Entry 2OQ6 (X-ray diffraction, 2.00 A resolution); this record covers chains A and C.

== Chain A ==
Protein: JmjC domain-containing histone demethylation protein 3A
From: Homo sapiens
Notes: EC 1.14.11.-
Reference sequence: O75164 (JHD3A_HUMAN); residues 1-359 here = UniProt positions 1-359
Chain sequence (381 residues; row label = number of the first residue in the row; numbers below 1 keep their minus sign (Met-21 is residue -21)):
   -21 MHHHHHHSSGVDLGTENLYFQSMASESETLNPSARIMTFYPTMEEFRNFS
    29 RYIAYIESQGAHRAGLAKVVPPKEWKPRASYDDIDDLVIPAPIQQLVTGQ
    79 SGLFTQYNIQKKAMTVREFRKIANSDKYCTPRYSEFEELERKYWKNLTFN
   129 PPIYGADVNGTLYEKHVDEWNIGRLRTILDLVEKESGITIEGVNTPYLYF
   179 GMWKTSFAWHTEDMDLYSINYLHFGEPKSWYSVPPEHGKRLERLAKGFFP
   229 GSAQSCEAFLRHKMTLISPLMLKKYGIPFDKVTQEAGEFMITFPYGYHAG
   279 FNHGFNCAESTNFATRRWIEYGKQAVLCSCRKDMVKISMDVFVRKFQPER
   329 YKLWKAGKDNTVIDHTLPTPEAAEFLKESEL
Not modelled in the structure: -21 to 7, 356-359
Sequence notes: expression tag (-21 to 0)
Bound ions: Ni2+: His188, Glu190, His276 (together with N-oxalylglycine); Zn2+: Cys234, His240, Cys306, Cys308
Small-molecule neighbours: N-oxalylglycine (OGA): Tyr132, Tyr177, Phe185, His188, Glu190, Ser196, Ile197, Asn198, Lys206, Trp208, Thr270, His276, Ser288
UniProt features mapped onto this chain:
  - binding site (2-oxoglutarate): Tyr132, Asn198, Lys206, Lys241
  - binding site (Fe cation): His188, Glu190, His276
  - binding site (Zn(2+)): Cys234, His240, Cys306, Cys308
  - modified residue: Ala2 (N-acetylalanine)
  - mutagenesis: Gly133 (G133A: Abolishes histone demethylase activity; when associated with A-138), Gly138 (G138A: Abolishes histone demethylase activity; when associated with A-138), Gly165 (G165A: Abolishes histone demethylase activity; when associated with A-165), Gly170 (G170A: Abolishes histone demethylase activity; when associated with A-165), His188 (H188A: Abolishes histone demethylase activity without affecting ability to bind H4K20me2), Ser288 to Thr289 (Displays histone demethylase activity for both dimethylated and H3-K9Me3; Abolishes histone demethylase activity)

== Chain C ==
Protein: synthetic peptide
Chain sequence (8 residues; numbered 7 to 14; the number before each row is that of its first residue):
     7 ARKSTGGK
Modified residues: Lys9 (n-trimethyllysine; M3L); Lys14 (n(6)-acetyllysine; ALY)

== How chain A and chain C interact ==
Residue-residue contacts (40):
  Ile71(A) with Thr11(C)
  Gln84(A) with Gly13(C)
  Tyr85(A) with Gly13(C); Lys14(C)
  Asn86(A) with Gly12(C); Gly13(C), hydrogen bond (backbone-backbone); Lys14(C)
  Ile87(A) with Lys14(C)
  Gln88(A) with Lys14(C)
  Ala134(A) with Thr11(C)
  Asp135(A) with Arg8(C); Ser10(C); Thr11(C), hydrogen bond (side chain-backbone)
  Asn137(A) with Arg8(C)
  Ile168(A) with Ala7(C)
  Glu169(A) with Arg8(C), salt bridge; Lys9(C), hydrogen bond (backbone-backbone)
  Gly170(A) with Lys9(C)
  Val171(A) with Lys9(C)
  Tyr175(A) with Arg8(C), hydrogen bond; Lys9(C), hydrogen bond (side chain-backbone)
  Tyr177(A) with Lys9(C)
  Glu190(A) with Lys9(C)
  Asp191(A) with Lys9(C)
  His240(A) with Gly12(C); Gly13(C), hydrogen bond (backbone-backbone)
  Lys241(A) with Ser10(C), hydrogen bond (side chain-backbone); Thr11(C); Gly12(C)
  Met242(A) with Gly13(C); Lys14(C)
  Ser288(A) with Lys9(C)
  Thr289(A) with Lys9(C)
  Asn290(A) with Lys9(C)
  Arg309(A) with Gly13(C); Lys14(C), hydrogen bond (side chain-backbone)
  Asp311(A) with Ala7(C), hydrogen bond (side chain-backbone)
  Met312(A) with Ala7(C)
  Val313(A) with Ala7(C), hydrophobic; Arg8(C)
Interface residues without a listed pair, chain A (29 interface residues in all): Tyr132, Ser196

== Overview ==
29 residues of chain A face 8 of chain C across their interface, with 9 hydrogen bonds and 1 salt bridge.
Polar contacts include Glu169(A)-Arg8(C), Asp135(A)-Thr11(C) and Tyr175(A)-Arg8(C). Chain A binds
N-oxalylglycine.
Chain A is JmjC domain-containing histone demethylation protein 3A (Homo sapiens) and chain C is synthetic
peptide; the structure, Crystal structure of JMJD2A complexed with histone H3 peptide trimethylated at Lys9,
was determined by X-ray diffraction together with 2OQ7, 2OS2, 2OT7 and 2OX0 from the same study.
